Entry 3TWV (X-ray diffraction, 2.30 A resolution); this record covers chains A and E.

# Chain A
Name: Tankyrase-2
From: Homo sapiens
Notes: EC 2.4.2.30
UniProtKB: Q9H2K2 (TNKS2_HUMAN); residue numbers follow UniProt; this construct covers 488-649
Chain sequence (165 residues; row label = number of the first residue in the row):
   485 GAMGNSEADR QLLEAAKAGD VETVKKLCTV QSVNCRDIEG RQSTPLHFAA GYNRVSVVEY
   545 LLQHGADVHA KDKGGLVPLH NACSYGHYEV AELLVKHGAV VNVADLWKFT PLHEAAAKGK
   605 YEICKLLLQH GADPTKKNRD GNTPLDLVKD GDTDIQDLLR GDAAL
Not modelled in the structure: 485-489, 645-649
Differences from the reference sequence: expression tag (485-487)
Residues lining bound ligands: PE8 (3,6,9,12,15,18,21-heptaoxatricosane-1,23-diol): Tyr569, Gly570, His571, Lys602, Gly603, Lys604
Curated features (UniProtKB/Swiss-Prot):
  - region: Leu545 to His553 (HIF1AN-binding)
  - modified residue: Asn518 (3S: -3-hydroxyasparagine), His553 (3S: -3-hydroxyhistidine), Asn586 (3S: -3-hydroxyasparagine)
  - mutagenesis: His553 (H553D: Enhanced hydroxylation by HIF1AN; H553N: Enhanced hydroxylation by HIF1AN)
Reported in the primary citation:
  - mutagenesis - K604A: decreased binding to AXIN1 peptide

# Chain E
Name: human NUMA1
Chain sequence (16 residues; numbered 1 to 16; the number before each row is that of its first residue):
     1 LPHLQRTQPD GQSFRS
Not modelled in the structure: 1-4
Modified / non-standard residues: Ser16 (aminoserine; SET)

# How chain A and chain E interact
Residue-residue contacts - 30 pairs, chain A then chain E:
  Arg525(A) with Thr7(E), hydrogen bond (side chain-backbone); Gln8(E), hydrogen bond (side chain-backbone); Asp10(E)
  Ser527(A) with Asp10(E), hydrogen bond
  Phe532(A) with Asp10(E)
  Gly535(A) with Asp10(E); Gly11(E); Gln12(E), hydrogen bond (backbone-backbone)
  Tyr536(A) with Asp10(E); Gly11(E); Gln12(E)
  Asn537(A) with Arg15(E)
  Leu560(A) with Pro9(E), hydrophobic
  Asn565(A) with Pro9(E); Asp10(E), hydrogen bond (side chain-backbone)
  Ser568(A) with Pro9(E)
  Tyr569(A) with Gln8(E); Pro9(E), hydrogen bond (side chain-backbone); Asp10(E); Gly11(E); Gln12(E); Ser13(E)
  His571(A) with Gln12(E), hydrogen bond (side chain-backbone); Ser13(E)
  Asp589(A) with Arg6(E), salt bridge
  Trp591(A) with Gln5(E); Arg6(E)
  Phe593(A) with Arg6(E)
  Glu598(A) with Arg6(E), salt bridge
  Lys602(A) with Gln8(E)
Other interface residues (no listed pair), chain A (18 interface residues in all): His531, Arg538

# In short
The interface between chain A and chain E involves 18 residues on one side and 10 on the other; the contacts
include 7 hydrogen bonds and 2 salt bridges. Among the polar pairs are Asp589(A)-Arg6(E), Glu598(A)-Arg6(E)
and Arg525(A)-Thr7(E). Bound to chain A: compound PE8. The paper reports that K604A of chain A reduces binding
to AXIN1 peptide.
Chain A is Tankyrase-2 (Homo sapiens) and chain E is human NUMA1; the structure, Crystal structure of ARC4
from human Tankyrase 2 in complex with peptide from human NUMA1 (chimeric ..., was determined by X-ray
diffraction (same publication as 3TWR, 3TWS, 3TWT, 3TWU, 3TWW and 3TWX).
